Entry 9MRM (electron microscopy, 4.52 A resolution (low resolution: residue-level contacts below are approximate; hydrogen-bond / salt-bridge calls are withheld)); this record covers chains A and D of the 8 polymer chains in the assembly.

# Chain A (and D)
Molecule: Isoform Flip of Glutamate receptor 2
Source organism: Rattus norvegicus
Notes: chain D of this document is another copy of the same molecule, construct and numbering; everything in this record applies to it too
UniProt: P19491 (GRIA2_RAT), isoform P19491-2; residues 391-820 here correspond to UniProt positions 412-841 (UniProt number = residue number + 21)
Chain sequence (415 residues; numbered 391 to 820; 15 numbers in that range are skipped by the numbering (no residue carries them; nothing is unmodelled there); the number before each row is that of its first residue):
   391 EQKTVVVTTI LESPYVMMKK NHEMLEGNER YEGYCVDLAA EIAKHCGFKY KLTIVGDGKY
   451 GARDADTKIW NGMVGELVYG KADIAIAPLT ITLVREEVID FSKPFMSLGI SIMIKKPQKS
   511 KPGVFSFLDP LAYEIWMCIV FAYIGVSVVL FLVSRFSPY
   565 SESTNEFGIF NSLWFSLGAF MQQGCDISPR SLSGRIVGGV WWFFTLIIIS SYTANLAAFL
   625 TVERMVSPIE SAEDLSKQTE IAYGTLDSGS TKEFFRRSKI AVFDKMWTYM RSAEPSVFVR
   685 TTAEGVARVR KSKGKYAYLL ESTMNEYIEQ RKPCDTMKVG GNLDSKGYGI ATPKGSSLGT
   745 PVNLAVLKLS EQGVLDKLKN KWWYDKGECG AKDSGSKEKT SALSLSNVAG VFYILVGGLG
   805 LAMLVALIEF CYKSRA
Disulfide bonds: Cys718-Cys773
Differences from the reference sequence: conflict Gln392 (Asn413 in P19491)
Ligand contacts: glutamic acid (GLU): Tyr450, Pro478, Leu479, Thr480, Arg485, Gly653, Ser654, Thr655, Glu705
UniProt features mapped onto this chain:
  - binding site (L-glutamate): Pro478, Thr480, Arg485, Ser654, Thr655, Glu705
  - site: Arg453 (Interaction with the cone snail toxin Con-ikot-ikot), Ile633 (Crucial to convey clamshell closure to channel opening), Arg660 (Interaction with the cone snail toxin Con-ikot-ikot), Lys752 (Interaction with the cone snail toxin Con-ikot-ikot)
  - modified residue (Phosphoserine): Ser662, Ser696
  - lipidation (S-palmitoyl cysteine): Cys589, Cys815

# Interface between chain A and chain D
Contacting residue pairs (41):
  Glu570(A) - Arg594(D)
  Phe574(A) - Leu596(D)
  Phe574(A) - Arg599(D)
  Asn575(A) - Arg599(D)
  Trp578(A) - Ser592(D)
  Trp578(A) - Arg599(D)
  Trp578(A) - Trp606(D)
  Gly582(A) - Trp606(D)
  Met585(A) - Phe607(D)
  Met585(A) - Leu610(D)
  Gln587(A) - Ala583(D)
  Gln587(A) - Trp606(D)
  Gln587(A) - Thr609(D)
  Asp590(A) - Ser592(D)
  Leu620(A) - Ala618(D)
  Ala621(A) - Ala618(D)
  Leu624(A) - Asn619(D)
  Leu624(A) - Ala622(D)
  Thr625(A) - Ala622(D)
  Arg628(A) - Phe623(D)
  Arg628(A) - Val626(D)
  Lys663(A) - Asp760(D)
  Ser729(A) - Ser729(D)
  Lys783(A) - Arg628(D)
  Ser785(A) - Phe623(D)
  Leu787(A) - Pro520(D)
  Leu787(A) - Asn619(D)
  Ser788(A) - Ile525(D)
  Leu789(A) - Ile525(D)
  Val795(A) - Phe608(D)
  Phe796(A) - Cys528(D)
  Phe796(A) - Phe608(D)
  Leu799(A) - Val604(D)
  Leu803(A) - Val536(D)
  Leu803(A) - Val601(D)
  Ala806(A) - Ser597(D)
  Ala806(A) - Val601(D)
  Val809(A) - Leu596(D)
  Phe814(A) - Phe546(D)
  Lys817(A) - Tyr549(D)
  Ser818(A) - Tyr549(D)
Also at the interface, not in a pair above, chain A (41 interface residues in all): Leu483, Phe517, Ile613, Tyr616, Thr617, Ile664, Thr784, Ala786, Val792, Ile798, Gly802, Leu805
Also at the interface, not in a pair above, chain D (44 interface residues in all): Ser497, Asp519, Leu521, Ala522, Ala532, Gly535, Val539, Val543, Ile600, Trp605, Ile611, Ser614, Ser615, Thr617, Glu755, Gln756, Gly757

# Overview
41 residues of chain A and 44 residues of chain D are in contact. Ligands of chain A: glutamic acid. Curated
annotation (UniProt) lists 6 L-glutamate-binding residues on chain A.
Both chains are Isoform Flip of Glutamate receptor 2 (Rattus norvegicus). Entry 9MRM (Desensitized state 2 of
the GluA2-gamma2 complex prepared at 37 degrees C) was determined by electron microscopy (same publication as
9DHP, 9DHQ, 9DHR, 9DHS, 9DHT, 9MRK, 9MRL and 9MRN).
